PDB entry 7PEB | electron microscopy, 3.67 A resolution | chains A and C of the 4 polymer chains in the assembly

# Chain A
Protein: Serine/threonine-protein kinase mTOR
From: Homo sapiens
Notes: EC 2.7.11.1
UniProt: P42345 (MTOR_HUMAN); residue numbers follow UniProt; this construct covers 1-16, 31-36, 54-355, 381-2549
Sequence (2549 residues; numbered 1 to 2549; the number before each row is that of its first residue; X marks 56 residues of unknown identity (built as UNK)):
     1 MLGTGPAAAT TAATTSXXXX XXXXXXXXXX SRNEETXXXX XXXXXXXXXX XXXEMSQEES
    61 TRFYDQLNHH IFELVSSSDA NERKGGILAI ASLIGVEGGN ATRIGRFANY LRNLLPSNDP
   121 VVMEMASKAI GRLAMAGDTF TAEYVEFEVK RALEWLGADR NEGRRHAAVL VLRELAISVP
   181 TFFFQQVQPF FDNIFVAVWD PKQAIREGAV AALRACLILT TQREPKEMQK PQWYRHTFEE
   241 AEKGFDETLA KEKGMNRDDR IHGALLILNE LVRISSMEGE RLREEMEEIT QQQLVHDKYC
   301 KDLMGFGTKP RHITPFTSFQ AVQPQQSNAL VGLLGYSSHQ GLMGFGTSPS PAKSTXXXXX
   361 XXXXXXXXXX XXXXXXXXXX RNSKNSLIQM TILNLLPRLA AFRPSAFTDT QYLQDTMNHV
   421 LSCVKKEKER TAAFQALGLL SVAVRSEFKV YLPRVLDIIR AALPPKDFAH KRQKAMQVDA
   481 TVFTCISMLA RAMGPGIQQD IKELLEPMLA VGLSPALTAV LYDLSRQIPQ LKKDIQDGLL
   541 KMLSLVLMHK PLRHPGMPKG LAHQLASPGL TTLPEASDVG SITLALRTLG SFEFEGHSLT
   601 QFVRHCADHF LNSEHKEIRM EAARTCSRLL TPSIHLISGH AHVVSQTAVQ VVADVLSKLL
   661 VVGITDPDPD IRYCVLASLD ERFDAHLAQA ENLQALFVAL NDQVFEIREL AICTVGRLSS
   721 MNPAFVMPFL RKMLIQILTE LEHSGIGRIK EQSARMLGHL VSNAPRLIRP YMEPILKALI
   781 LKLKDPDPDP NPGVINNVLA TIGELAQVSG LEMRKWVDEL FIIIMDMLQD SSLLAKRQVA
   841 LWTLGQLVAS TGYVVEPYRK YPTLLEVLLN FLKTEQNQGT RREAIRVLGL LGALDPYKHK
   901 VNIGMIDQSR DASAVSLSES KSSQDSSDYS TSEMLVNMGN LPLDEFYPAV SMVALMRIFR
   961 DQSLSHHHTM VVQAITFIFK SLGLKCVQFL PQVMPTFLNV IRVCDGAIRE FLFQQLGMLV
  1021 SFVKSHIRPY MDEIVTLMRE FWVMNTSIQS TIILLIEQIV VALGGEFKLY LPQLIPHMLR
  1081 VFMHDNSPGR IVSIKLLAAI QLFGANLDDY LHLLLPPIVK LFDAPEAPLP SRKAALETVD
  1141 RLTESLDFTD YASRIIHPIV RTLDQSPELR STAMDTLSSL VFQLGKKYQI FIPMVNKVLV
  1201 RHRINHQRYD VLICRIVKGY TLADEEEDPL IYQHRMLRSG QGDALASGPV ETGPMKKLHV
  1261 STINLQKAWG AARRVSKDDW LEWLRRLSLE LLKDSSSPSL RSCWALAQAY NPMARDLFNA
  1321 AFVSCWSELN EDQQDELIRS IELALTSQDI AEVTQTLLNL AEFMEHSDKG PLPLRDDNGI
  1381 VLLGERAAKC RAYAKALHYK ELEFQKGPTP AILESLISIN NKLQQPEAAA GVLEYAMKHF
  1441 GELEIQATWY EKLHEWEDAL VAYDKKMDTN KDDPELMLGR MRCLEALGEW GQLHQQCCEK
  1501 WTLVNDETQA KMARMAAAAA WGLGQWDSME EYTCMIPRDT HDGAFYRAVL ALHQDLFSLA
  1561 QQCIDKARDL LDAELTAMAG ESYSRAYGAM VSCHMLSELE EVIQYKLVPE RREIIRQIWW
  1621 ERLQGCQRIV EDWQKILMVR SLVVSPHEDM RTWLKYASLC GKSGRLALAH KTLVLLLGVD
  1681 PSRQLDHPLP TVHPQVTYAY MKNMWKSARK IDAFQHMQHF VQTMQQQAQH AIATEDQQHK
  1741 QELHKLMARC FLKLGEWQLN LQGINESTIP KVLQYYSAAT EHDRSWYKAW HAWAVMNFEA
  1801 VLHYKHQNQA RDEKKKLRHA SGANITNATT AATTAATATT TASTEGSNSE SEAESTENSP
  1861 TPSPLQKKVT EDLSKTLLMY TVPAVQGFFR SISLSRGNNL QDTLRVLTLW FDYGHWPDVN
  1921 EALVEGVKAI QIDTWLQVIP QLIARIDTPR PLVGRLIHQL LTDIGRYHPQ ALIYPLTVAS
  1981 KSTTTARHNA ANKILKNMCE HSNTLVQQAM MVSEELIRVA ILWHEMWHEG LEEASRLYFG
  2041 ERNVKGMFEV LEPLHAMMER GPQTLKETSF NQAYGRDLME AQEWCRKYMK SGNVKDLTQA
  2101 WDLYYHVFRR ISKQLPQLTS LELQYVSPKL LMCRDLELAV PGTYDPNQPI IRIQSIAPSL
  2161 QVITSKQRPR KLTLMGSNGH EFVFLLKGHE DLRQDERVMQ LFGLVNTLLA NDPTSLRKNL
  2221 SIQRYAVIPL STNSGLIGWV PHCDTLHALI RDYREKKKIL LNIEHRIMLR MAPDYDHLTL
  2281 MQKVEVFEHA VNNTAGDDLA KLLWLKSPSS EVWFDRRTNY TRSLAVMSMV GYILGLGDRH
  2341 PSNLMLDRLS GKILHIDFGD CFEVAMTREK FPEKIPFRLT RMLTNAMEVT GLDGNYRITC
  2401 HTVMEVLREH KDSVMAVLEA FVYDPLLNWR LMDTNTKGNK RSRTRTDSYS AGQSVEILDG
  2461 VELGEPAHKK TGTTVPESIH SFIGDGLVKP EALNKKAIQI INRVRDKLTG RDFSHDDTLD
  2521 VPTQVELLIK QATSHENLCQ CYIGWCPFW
Disordered / not traced: 1-16, 31-36, 54-59, 75-81, 157-161, 224-232, 247-257, 290-303, 318-355, 381-385, 405-409, 467-477, 492-496, 550-577, 596-598, 634-643, 787-790, 904-932, 1223-1260, 1815-1866, 2437-2491
Ligand contacts: inositol hexakisphosphate (IHP): Arg1628, Lys1655, Ser1658, Lys1662, Tyr1698, Lys1702, Lys1706, Arg1749, Lys1753, Trp1786, Lys1788
Swiss-Prot annotation at these positions:
  - modified residue: Met1 (N-acetylmethionine), Ser567 (Phosphoserine), Thr1162 (Phosphothreonine), Lys1218 (N6-acetyllysine), Ser1261 (Phosphoserine), Ser2159 (Phosphoserine), Thr2164 (Phosphothreonine), Thr2173 (Phosphothreonine), Thr2446 (Phosphothreonine), Ser2448 (Phosphoserine), Ser2478 (Phosphoserine), Ser2481 (Phosphoserine)
  - natural variant: Ala8 (A8S: In a lung large cell carcinoma sample), Met135 (M135T: In a metastatic melanoma sample), Arg624 (R624H: In FCORD2; uncertain significance), Asp1376 (D1376E: Found in a patient with focal epilepsy; uncertain significance), Tyr1450 (Y1450D: In FCORD2), Trp1456 (W1456G: In FCORD2), Ala1459 (A1459D: In FCORD2; A1459S: In FCORD2; uncertain significance), Leu1460 (L1460P: In FCORD2), Cys1483 (C1483R: In FCORD2), Trp1490 (W1490R: In SKS), Met1595 (M1595I: In SKS), Arg1709 (R1709H: In FCORD2; uncertain significance), 13 further natural variant entries in UniProt
  - region: Val2162 to Arg2168 (G-loop), Lys2258 to Gly2296 (Interaction with MLST8), Gly2335 to Asn2343 (Catalytic loop), His2355 to Thr2380 (Activation loop)
  - binding site (1D-myo-inositol hexakisphosphate): Lys1662, Lys1702, Arg1749
  - binding site (ATP): Ser2165, Gln2167, Leu2185, Lys2187, Glu2190, Tyr2225, Gly2238, Trp2239, Val2240, Thr2245, Met2345, Ile2356
  - binding site (Mg(2+)): Asn2343, Asp2357
  - cross-link: Lys2066 (Glycyl lysine isopeptide (Lys-Gly) (interchain with G-Cter in ubiquitin))
  - mutagenesis: Lys2066 (K2066R: Complete loss ubiquitination by the SCF(FBXO22) complex), Ser2159 (S2159A: Reduces mTORC1-associated S-2481 autophosphorylation; when associated with A-2164. Reduced activity of the mTORC1 complex; S2159D: Mimics phosphorylation ...), Thr2164 (T2164A: Reduces mTORC1-associated S-2481 autophosphorylation; when associated with A-2159; T2164E: Stronger phosphorylation of RPS6KB1; when associated with D-2159), Thr2173 (T2173A: Increased mTOR kinase activity), His2340 (H2340A: Barely detectable kinase activity), Asp2357 (D2357E: Kinase-dead mutant, loss of interaction with TM4SF5 and loss of lysosome membrane localization; when associated with I-2364), Val2364 (V2364I: Kinase-dead mutant, loss of interaction with TM4SF5 and loss of lysosome membrane localization; when associated with E-2357)
Reported in the primary citation:
  - conformationally variable residues (order/disorder transition): Met304 to Thr317

# Chain C
Protein: Target of rapamycin complex subunit LST8
From: Homo sapiens
UniProt: Q9BVC4 (LST8_HUMAN); numbering as in UniProt (aligned over 1-326)
Sequence (326 residues; each row starts with the number of its first residue):
     1 MNTSPGTVGS DPVILATAGY DHTVRFWQAH SGICTRTVQH QDSQVNALEV TPDRSMIAAA
    61 GYQHIRMYDL NSNNPNPIIS YDGVNKNIAS VGFHEDGRWM YTGGEDCTAR IWDLRSRNLQ
   121 CQRIFQVNAP INCVCLHPNQ AELIVGDQSG AIHIWDLKTD HNEQLIPEPE VSITSAHIDP
   181 DASYMAAVNS TGNCYVWNLT GGIGDEVTQL IPKTKIPAHT RYALQCRFSP DSTLLATCSA
   241 DQTCKIWRTS NFSLMTELSI KSGNPGESSR GWMWGCAFSG DSQYIVTASS DNLARLWCVE
   301 TGEIKREYGG HQKAVVCLAF NDSVLG
Disordered / not traced: 1-7, 325-326

# Chain A / chain C interface
Pairs across the interface (32; chain A residue first):
  Arg2270(A) - Lys313(C)
  Met2271(A) - Tyr20(C)
  Met2271(A) - Lys313(C)
  Ala2272(A) - Tyr20(C)  hydrophobic
  Asp2274(A) - Tyr20(C)
  Asp2274(A) - His22(C)  salt bridge
  Asp2274(A) - Gln44(C)
  His2277(A) - Gln44(C)  hydrogen bond (backbone-side chain)
  His2277(A) - Asn87(C)  hydrogen bond (backbone-side chain)
  Leu2278(A) - Tyr20(C)  hydrophobic
  Leu2278(A) - Gln44(C)
  Thr2279(A) - Asn46(C)
  Thr2279(A) - Glu105(C)
  Leu2280(A) - Glu105(C)
  Met2281(A) - Leu224(C)  hydrophobic
  Met2281(A) - Trp272(C)
  Gln2282(A) - Tyr20(C)
  Gln2282(A) - Gln44(C)
  Gln2282(A) - Asn46(C)
  Gln2282(A) - Trp274(C)
  Gln2282(A) - Val316(C)
  Val2284(A) - Trp272(C)  hydrophobic
  Glu2285(A) - Trp272(C)  hydrogen bond (side chain-backbone)
  Glu2285(A) - Trp274(C)
  Glu2285(A) - Ser290(C)  hydrogen bond
  Glu2288(A) - Arg221(C)  salt bridge
  Glu2288(A) - Tyr222(C)
  Glu2288(A) - Trp272(C)
  His2289(A) - Ser269(C)
  Asn2292(A) - Ser269(C)
  Glu2536(A) - Ser190(C)
  Glu2536(A) - Tyr222(C)
Also at the interface, not in a pair above, chain A (19 interface residues in all): Pro2273, His2535, Gln2540
Also at the interface, not in a pair above, chain C (22 interface residues in all): Asp42, Ser43, Tyr62, Gln148, Ser268, Gly271

# Summary
19 residues of chain A and 22 residues of chain C are in contact, with 4 hydrogen bonds and 2 salt bridges.
Polar contacts include Asp2274(A)-His22(C), Glu2288(A)-Arg221(C) and His2277(A)-Gln44(C). Ligands of chain A:
inositol hexakisphosphate. From the paper: conformational variability at Met304(A).
Here chain A is Serine/threonine-protein kinase mTOR and chain C is Target of rapamycin complex subunit LST8,
both from Homo sapiens. Entry 7PEB (cryo-EM structure of DEPTOR bound to human mTOR complex 1, focussed on one
protomer) was determined by electron microscopy together with 7PE7, 7PE8, 7PE9, 7PEA and 7PEC from the same
study.
